6KVA - chains H and B of the 3 polymer chains in the assembly; structure by X-ray diffraction, 2.20 A resolution.

Chain H:
Molecule: heavy chain
From: Homo sapiens
Chain sequence (227 residues; numbered 1 to 227; the number before each row is that of its first residue):
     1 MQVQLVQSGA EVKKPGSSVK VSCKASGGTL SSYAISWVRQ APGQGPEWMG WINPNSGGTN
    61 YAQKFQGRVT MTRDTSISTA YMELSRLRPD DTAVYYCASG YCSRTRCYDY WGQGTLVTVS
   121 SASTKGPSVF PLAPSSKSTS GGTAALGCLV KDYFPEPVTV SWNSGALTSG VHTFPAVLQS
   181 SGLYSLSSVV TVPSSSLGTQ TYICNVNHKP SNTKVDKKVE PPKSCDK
Unresolved in the structure: 1, 135-141, 222-227
Disulfides: Cys23-Cys97, Cys102-Cys107, Cys148-Cys204

Chain B:
Molecule: Peptide from C-X-C chemokine receptor type 2
UniProt: P25025 (CXCR2_HUMAN); residues 9-19 here = UniProt positions 9-19
Chain sequence (11 residues; numbered 9 to 19; the number before each row is that of its first residue):
     9 DSFEDFWKGE D
Unresolved in the structure: 9-10, 17-19
What the authors report for this chain:
  - contacts within the chain: Asp13-Trp15 (hydrogen bond)
  - mutagenesis - W15A: abolished binding to abN48-IgG1

How chain H and chain B interact:
Pairs across the interface (21; chain H residue first):
  Tyr33(H) - Phe11(B)
  Tyr33(H) - Asp13(B)
  Ala34(H) - Asp13(B)  hydrogen bond (backbone-side chain)
  Ala34(H) - Lys16(B)
  Ser36(H) - Trp15(B)
  Trp51(H) - Trp15(B)
  Trp51(H) - Lys16(B)
  Asn53(H) - Lys16(B)
  Ala98(H) - Trp15(B)
  Ser99(H) - Trp15(B)
  Gly100(H) - Asp13(B)
  Gly100(H) - Phe14(B)  hydrogen bond (backbone-backbone)
  Tyr101(H) - Phe11(B)  hydrophobic
  Tyr101(H) - Glu12(B)
  Tyr101(H) - Phe14(B)
  Cys102(H) - Phe11(B)
  Cys102(H) - Glu12(B)  hydrogen bond (backbone-backbone)
  Cys102(H) - Phe14(B)  hydrophobic
  Ser103(H) - Phe11(B)
  Cys107(H) - Phe14(B)  hydrophobic
  Trp111(H) - Trp15(B)  hydrophobic
Interface residues without a listed pair, chain H (14 interface residues in all): Val38
Interface features reported in the paper:
  - epitope / paratope residues, chain B: Asp13(B), Trp15(B), Lys16(B)

Summary:
14 residues of chain H and 6 residues of chain B are in contact, with 3 hydrogen bonds. Polar pairs include
Ala34(H)-Asp13(B), Gly100(H)-Phe14(B) and Cys102(H)-Glu12(B). The paper reports that W15A of chain B abolishes
binding to abN48-IgG1; epitope/paratope residues Asp13(B), Trp15(B) and Lys16(B).
Chain H is heavy chain (Homo sapiens) and chain B is Peptide from C-X-C chemokine receptor type 2; the
structure, Structure of anti-hCXCR2 abN48-2 in complex with its CXCR2 epitope, was determined by X-ray
diffraction, deposited together with 6KVF.
